Entry 4KIU (X-ray diffraction, 2.40 A resolution); this record covers chains D and F of the 12 polymer chains in the assembly.

# Chain D (and F)
Name: 3-dehydroquinate dehydratase
Organism: Mycobacterium tuberculosis
Notes: EC 4.2.1.10; fragment: aroD; chain F of this document is another copy of the same molecule, construct and numbering; everything in this record applies to it too
UniProt: P0A4Z6 (AROQ_MYCTU); residues 0-146 here correspond to UniProt positions 1-147 (UniProt number = residue number + 1)
Amino-acid sequence (153 residues; numbered -6 to 146; the number before each row is that of its first residue; numbers below 1 keep their minus sign (Leu-6 is residue -6)):
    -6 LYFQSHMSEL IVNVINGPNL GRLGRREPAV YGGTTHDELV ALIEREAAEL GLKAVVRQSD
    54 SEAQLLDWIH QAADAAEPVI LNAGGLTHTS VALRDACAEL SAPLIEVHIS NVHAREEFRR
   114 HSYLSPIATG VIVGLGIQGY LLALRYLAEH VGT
Not modelled in the structure: -6 to 2, 146 (chain F: -6 to 2, 144-146)
Differences from the reference sequence: expression tag (-6 to -1)
Small-molecule neighbours: KIU (5-[(3-nitrobenzyl)oxy]benzene-1,3-dicarboxylic acid): Pro11, Asn12, Leu13, Arg15, Leu16, Gly17, Arg19, Glu20, Tyr24, Asn75, Gly77, Gly78, His81, His101, Ile102, Ser103, Val105, Arg108, Arg112

# How chain D and chain F interact
Contacting residue pairs (29):
  Ala56(D) with Asp53(F); Ser54(F)
  Leu59(D) with Pro11(F), hydrophobic; Asn12(F); Asp53(F)
  His63(D) with Asn12(F); Arg15(F); Asp53(F), salt bridge
  Ala66(D) with Arg15(F)
  Asp67(D) with Arg15(F), salt bridge; Arg18(F), salt bridge
  Thr82(D) with Thr82(F)
  Val84(D) with Gly78(F); Thr82(F); Phe111(F), hydrophobic
  Ala85(D) with Pro11(F), hydrophobic; Asn12(F), hydrogen bond (backbone-side chain); Gly78(F)
  Arg87(D) with Glu109(F), salt bridge; Phe111(F); Arg112(F)
  Asp88(D) with Asn12(F); Arg19(F), hydrogen bond (backbone-side chain); Arg112(F), salt bridge
  Ala89(D) with Asn12(F); Arg19(F)
  Glu92(D) with Arg15(F), salt bridge; Arg19(F), salt bridge
  Tyr116(D) with Phe111(F), hydrophobic
Also at the interface, not in a pair above, chain D (14 interface residues in all): Glu55
Also at the interface, not in a pair above, chain F (14 interface residues in all): Leu79, His81

# Summary
Chain D and chain F each contribute 14 residues to their interface, with 2 hydrogen bonds and 7 salt bridges.
Among the polar pairs are His63(D)-Asp53(F), Asp67(D)-Arg15(F) and Asp67(D)-Arg18(F). Ligands of chain D:
compound KIU.
Both chains are 3-dehydroquinate dehydratase (Mycobacterium tuberculosis). Entry 4KIU (Design and structural
analysis of aromatic inhibitors of type II dehydroquinate dehydratase from Mycobacterium tuberculosis - ...)
was determined by X-ray diffraction, deposited together with 4KI7, 4KIJ and 4KIW.
